PDB entry 6YAR | X-ray diffraction, 1.90 A resolution | chains A and C of the 4 polymer chains in the assembly

Chain A:
Protein: Bacterial cellulose secretion regulator BcsQ
Source organism: Escherichia coli
Reference sequence: A0A0B1KWQ0 (A0A0B1KWQ0_ECOLX); numbering as in UniProt (aligned over 1-250)
Sequence (261 residues; each row starts with the number of its first residue):
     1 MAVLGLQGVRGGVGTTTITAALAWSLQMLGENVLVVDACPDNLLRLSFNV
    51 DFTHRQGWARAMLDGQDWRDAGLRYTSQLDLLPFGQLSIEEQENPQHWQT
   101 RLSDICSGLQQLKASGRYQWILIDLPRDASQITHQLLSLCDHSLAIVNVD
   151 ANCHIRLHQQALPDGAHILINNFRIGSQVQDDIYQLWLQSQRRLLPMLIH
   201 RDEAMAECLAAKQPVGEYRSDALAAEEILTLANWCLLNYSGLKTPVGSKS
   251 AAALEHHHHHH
Unresolved in the structure: 1, 244-261
Construct notes: expression tag (251-261)
Modified / non-standard residues: Mse1 (selenomethionine); Mse28, Mse62, Mse197, Mse205 (selenomethionine; parent Met)
Bound ions: Mg2+: T16 (together with ATP)
Ligand contacts:
  - ATP (adenosine-5'-triphosphate), molecule 1: R10, D150, A151, N152, R156
  - ATP, molecule 2: G11, G12, V13, G14, T15, T16, T17, D41, L43, N171, N172, I199, H200, R201, D202, Mse205, A206, L209

Chain C:
Protein: Bacterial cellulose secretion regulator BcsR
Source organism: Escherichia coli
Reference sequence: J7QAC9 (J7QAC9_ECOLX); residues 1-62 here = UniProt positions 1-62
Sequence (62 residues; row label = number of the first residue in the row):
     1 MNNNEPDTLPDPAIGYIFQNDIVALKQAFSLPDIDYADISQREQLAAALK
    51 RWPLLAEFAQQK
Unresolved in the structure: 1-28, 61-62
Modified / non-standard residues: Mse1 (selenomethionine)

Chain A / chain C interface:
Residue-residue contacts (15; chain A residue first):
  D51(A) with E57(C)
  F52(A) with E57(C), hydrogen bond (backbone-side chain); F58(C), hydrophobic
  I89(A) with L31(C), hydrophobic
  E207(A) with R51(C), salt bridge; W52(C)
  L209(A) with L54(C)
  A210(A) with W52(C), hydrophobic; P53(C); L54(C), hydrogen bond (backbone-backbone)
  A211(A) with P53(C)
  K212(A) with E57(C), salt bridge
  Y218(A) with R51(C); W52(C)
  R219(A) with R51(C)
Other interface residues (no listed pair), chain A (11 interface residues in all): T53

Summary:
11 residues of chain A face 7 of chain C across their interface; the contacts include 2 hydrogen bonds and 2
salt bridges. Among the polar pairs are E207(A)-R51(C), K212(A)-E57(C) and F52(A)-E57(C). Chain A binds ATP.
Here chain A is Bacterial cellulose secretion regulator BcsQ and chain C is Bacterial cellulose secretion
regulator BcsR, both from Escherichia coli. Entry 6YAR (Crystal structure of a Selenium-derivatized complex of
the bacterial cellulose secretion regulators BcsR and BcsQ, crystallized ...) was determined by X-ray
diffraction together with 6YAY, 6YB3, 6YB5, 6YBB and 6YBU from the same study.
